Entry 1XMQ (X-ray diffraction, 3.00 A resolution); this record covers chains A and O of the 23 polymer chains in the assembly.

== Chain A ==
Molecule: 16s ribosomal RNA
Source organism: Thermus thermophilus
Sequence (1522 nucleotides; row label = number of the first residue in the row; note: 42 numbers in that range are skipped by the numbering (no residue carries them; nothing is unmodelled there); a row labelled like 190A-190L holds insertion residues (190A, then the next letters in order); numbering starts at 0):
     0 UUUGUUGGAG AGUUUGAUCC UGGCUCAGGG UGAACGCUGG CGGCGUGCCU AAGACAUGCA
    60 AGUCGUGCGG G
    73 CCGCGGGGUU UU
    88 ACUCCG
    95 UGGUC
   101 AGCGGCGGAC GGGUGAGUAA CGCGUGGGU
  129A G
   130 ACCUACCCGG AAGAGGGGGA CAACCCGGGG AAACUCGGGC UAAUCCCCCA UGUGGACCCG
   190 C
190A-190L CCCUUGGGGUGU
   191 GUCCAAAGGG CUUU
   216 GCCCGCUUCC GGAUGGGCCC GCGUCCCAUC AGCUAGUUGG UGGGGUAAUG GCCCACCAAG
   276 GCGACGACGG GUAGCCGGUC UGAGAGGAUG GCCGGCCACA GGGGCACUGA GACACGGGCC
   336 CCACUCCUAC GGGAGGCAGC AGUUAGGAAU CUUCCGCAAU GGGCGCAAGC CUGACGGAGC
   396 GACGCCGCUU GGAGGAAGAA GCCCUUCGGG GUGUAAACUC CUGAA
   442 CCCGGGACGA AACCCCCGAC GA
   474 GGGGACUGAC GGUACCGGG
   494 GUAAUAGCGC CGGCCAACUC CGUGCCAGCA GCCGCGGUAA UACGGAGGGC GCGAGCGUUA
   554 CCCGGAUUCA CUGGGCGUAA AGGGCGUGUA GGCGGCCUGG GGCGUCCCAU GUGAAAGACC
   614 ACGGCUCAAC CGUGGGGGAG CGUGGGAUAC GCUCAGGCUA GACGGUGGGA GAGGGUGGUG
   674 GAAUUCCCGG AGUAGCGGUG AAAUGCGCAG AUACCGGGAG GAACGCCGAU GGCGAAGGCA
   734 GCCACCUGGU CCACCCGUGA CGCUGAGGCG CGAAAGCGUG GGGAGCAAAC CGGAUUAGAU
   794 ACCCGGGUAG UCCACGCCCU AAACGAUGCG CGCUAGGUCU CUGGGUCU
   848 CCUGGGGGCC GAAGCUAACG CGUUAAGCGC GCCGCCUGGG GAGUACGGCC GCAAGGCUGA
   908 AACUCAAAGG AAUUGACGGG GGCCCGCACA AGCGGUGGAG CAUGUGGUUU AAUUCGAAGC
   968 AACGCGAAGA ACCUUACCAG GCCUUGACAU GCUA
 1001A G
  1002 GGAACCCGGG UGAAAGCCUG GGGUGCCCC
1030A-1030D GCGA
  1031 GGGGAGCCCU AGCACAGGUG CUGCAUGGCC GUCGUCAGCU CGUGCCGUGA GGUGUUGGGU
  1091 UAAGUCCCGC AACGAGCGCA ACCCCCGCCG UUAGUUGCCA GCGGUUCGGC CGGGCACUCU
  1151 AACGGGACUG CCCGCGAAA
  1171 GCGGGAGGAA GGAGGGGACG ACGUCUGGUC AGCAUGGCCC UUACGGCCUG GGCGACACAC
  1231 GUGCUACAAU GCCCACUACA AAGCGAUGCC ACCCGGCAAC GGGGAGCUAA UCGCAAAAAG
  1291 GUGGGCCCAG UUCGGAUUGG GGUCUGCAAC CCGACCCCAU GAAGCCGGAA UCGCUAGUAA
  1351 UCGCGGAUCA G
 1361B C
  1362 CAUGCCGCGG UGAAUACGUU CCCGGGCCUU GUACACACCG CCCGUCACGC CAUGGGAGCG
  1422 GGCUCUACCC GAAGUCGCCG GG
  1446 AGCCUACGGG
  1459 CAGGCGCCGA GGGUAGGGCC CGUGACUGGG GCGAAGUCGU AACAAGGUAG CUGUACCGGA
  1519 AGGUGCGGCU GGAUCACCUC CUUUCU
Not modelled in the structure: 0-4, 1001A, 1030A-1030D, 1361B, 1535-1538
Covalent attachments: paromomycin (PAR) linked to G1405
Ion coordination: Mg2+ site 1 near U14 (its only coordinating residue here); Mg2+ site 2 near G21 (its only coordinating residue here); Mg2+ site 3: G46, G394; Mg2+ site 4: C48, G115; Mg2+ site 5 near A53 (its only coordinating residue here); Mg2+ site 6: A59, C386, U387; Mg2+ site 7: G61, U62, G105; Mg2+ site 8: G69, G70, U98; Mg2+ site 9: G107, G324, A325, G326; Mg2+ site 10: A109, G331; Mg2+ site 11: A116, G117, G289; Mg2+ site 12: C121, G124, U125, G126, G236; 62 more Mg2+ sites not listed
Small-molecule neighbours: paromomycin (PAR): C1404, U1406, C1407, A1408, C1409, G1489, C1490, G1491, A1492, A1493, G1494, U1495, C1496

== Chain O ==
Protein: 30S Ribosomal Protein S15
Source organism: Thermus thermophilus
UniProt: P80378 (RS15_THETH); residues 1-89 here correspond to UniProt positions 0-88 (UniProt number = residue number - 1)
Amino-acid sequence (89 residues; numbered 1 to 89; the number before each row is that of its first residue):
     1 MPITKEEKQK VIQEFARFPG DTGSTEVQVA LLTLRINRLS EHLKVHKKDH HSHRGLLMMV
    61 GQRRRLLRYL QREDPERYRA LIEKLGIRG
Not modelled in the structure: 1

== Interface between chain A and chain O ==
Residue-residue contacts (70; chain A residue first):
  G579(A) - Arg54(O)  hydrogen bond to the sugar
  U580(A) - Arg54(O)  salt bridge to the phosphate
  U580(A) - Leu57(O)  sugar contact
  U580(A) - Met58(O)  phosphate contact
  G581(A) - Gly61(O)  phosphate contact
  G581(A) - Arg64(O)  phosphate contact
  G581(A) - Arg65(O)  salt bridge to the phosphate
  U582(A) - Arg64(O)  salt bridge to the phosphate
  U582(A) - Arg68(O)  salt bridge to the phosphate
  A583(A) - Arg68(O)  salt bridge to the phosphate
  C656(A) - Gln28(O)  hydrogen bond to the sugar
  G657(A) - Thr22(O)  hydrogen bond to the base
  G657(A) - Gly23(O)  sugar contact
  G657(A) - Gln28(O)  sugar contact
  G657(A) - Leu31(O)  phosphate contact
  G658(A) - Lys8(O)  salt bridge to the phosphate
  G658(A) - Ile12(O)  phosphate contact
  G658(A) - Thr22(O)  sugar contact
  G658(A) - Leu31(O)  phosphate contact
  U659(A) - Lys8(O)  salt bridge to the phosphate
  U659(A) - Gln9(O)  phosphate contact
  U659(A) - Ile12(O)  phosphate contact
  G660(A) - Lys5(O)  salt bridge to the phosphate
  G661(A) - Lys5(O)  salt bridge to the phosphate
  G666(A) - His51(O)  sugar contact
  G666(A) - Ser52(O)  hydrogen bond to the base
  G667(A) - His42(O)  hydrogen bond to the base
  G667(A) - Asp49(O)  hydrogen bond to the sugar
  G667(A) - His51(O)  sugar contact
  G667(A) - Ser52(O)  base contact
  G668(A) - His46(O)  sugar contact
  G668(A) - Lys48(O)  sugar contact
  G668(A) - Asp49(O)  sugar contact
  U669(A) - His46(O)  sugar contact
  U669(A) - Lys48(O)  salt bridge to the phosphate
  A728(A) - Arg54(O)  salt bridge to the phosphate
  A729(A) - His51(O)  hydrogen bond to the base
  G730(A) - His51(O)  hydrogen bond to the base
  C739(A) - Pro2(O)  phosphate contact
  C739(A) - His42(O)  hydrogen bond to the sugar
  U740(A) - Pro2(O)  phosphate contact
  U740(A) - Leu39(O)  phosphate contact
  U740(A) - His42(O)  hydrogen bond to the sugar
  U740(A) - Ser52(O)  hydrogen bond to the sugar
  G741(A) - Arg35(O)  salt bridge to the phosphate
  G741(A) - Leu39(O)  sugar contact
  G741(A) - His51(O)  sugar contact
  G741(A) - Ser52(O)  sugar contact
  G741(A) - Gly55(O)  sugar contact
  G742(A) - Arg35(O)  salt bridge to the phosphate
  G742(A) - Met58(O)  sugar contact
  G750(A) - Phe18(O)  phosphate contact
  G750(A) - Asp21(O)  hydrogen bond to the sugar
  G750(A) - Thr22(O)  hydrogen bond to the sugar
  G750(A) - Gly23(O)  hydrogen bond to the base
  G750(A) - Ser24(O)  sugar contact
  G750(A) - Gln28(O)  base contact
  U751(A) - Phe18(O)  phosphate contact
  U751(A) - Gly23(O)  sugar contact
  U751(A) - Ser24(O)  sugar contact
  U751(A) - Thr25(O)  hydrogen bond to the sugar
  G752(A) - Tyr69(O)  hydrogen bond to the phosphate
  A753(A) - Tyr69(O)  hydrogen bond to the phosphate
  C754(A) - Arg65(O)  sugar contact
  C754(A) - Tyr69(O)  sugar contact
  C754(A) - Arg72(O)  salt bridge to the phosphate
  G755(A) - Arg65(O)  phosphate contact
  C764(A) - His50(O)  phosphate contact
  A807(A) - Lys48(O)  salt bridge to the phosphate
  C808(A) - Lys48(O)  salt bridge to the phosphate
Other interface residues (no listed pair), chain A (35 interface residues in all): G727, C749, G763, G765
Other interface residues (no listed pair), chain O (39 interface residues in all): Gly20, Arg38, His53, Met59, Gln62, Leu66, Arg77

== Summary ==
35 residues of chain A and 39 residues of chain O are in contact, with 17 hydrogen bonds and 16 salt bridges.
Among the polar pairs are G657(A)-Thr22(O), G666(A)-Ser52(O) and G667(A)-His42(O). Paromomycin is covalently
linked to G1405(A).
Here chain A is 16s ribosomal RNA and chain O is 30S Ribosomal Protein S15, both from Thermus thermophilus.
Entry 1XMQ (Crystal Structure of t6A37-ASLLysUUU AAA-mRNA Bound to the Decoding Center) was determined by
X-ray diffraction together with 1XMO from the same study.
